PDB entry 2GV5 | X-ray diffraction, 3.00 A resolution | chains A and C of the 3 polymer chains in the assembly

== Chain A ==
Protein: Cell division control protein 31
Organism: Saccharomyces cerevisiae
Reference sequence: P06704 (CDC31_YEAST); residues 1-161 here = UniProt positions 1-161
Sequence (161 residues; each row starts with the number of its first residue):
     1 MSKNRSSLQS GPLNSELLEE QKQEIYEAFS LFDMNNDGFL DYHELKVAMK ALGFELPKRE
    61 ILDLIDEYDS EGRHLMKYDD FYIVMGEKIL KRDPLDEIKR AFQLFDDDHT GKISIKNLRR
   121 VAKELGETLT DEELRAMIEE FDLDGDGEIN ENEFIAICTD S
Unresolved in the structure: 1-12
Construct notes: modified residue (1, 34, 49, 76, 85, 137)
Modified / non-standard residues: Mse1 (selenomethionine); Mse34, Mse49, Mse76, Mse85, Mse137 (selenomethionine; parent Met)
Curated features (UniProtKB/Swiss-Prot):
  - binding site (Ca(2+)): D33, N35, D37, E44, D142, D144, D146, E148, E153
  - modified residue: T130 (Phosphothreonine)
From the paper describing this entry:
  - conformationally variable residues (order/disorder transition): S2 to P12
  - self-association interface (contacts with another copy of this molecule); pairs are residue here / residue on that copy: E139-K58 (backbone contact), E140-H43 (salt bridge), F141-H43 (hydrophobic contact), D142-K58 (backbone contact), L143-L62 (hydrophobic contact)
  - mutagenesis - F141A: abolished growth (citing earlier work)
  - mutagenesis - D142A: decreased growth (citing earlier work)
  - mutagenesis - H43A: decreased growth
  - mutagenesis - H43A/K46A, H43A/K58A: abolished growth

== Chain C ==
Protein: Sfi1p
Organism: Saccharomyces cerevisiae
Notes: fragment: Residues: 643-710
Reference sequence: Q12369 (Q12369_YEAST); residue numbers follow UniProt; this construct covers 643-710
Sequence (73 residues; row label = number of the first residue in the row):
   638 GPLGSKLNDI LHVYEKSKER ELQSQLFNAW RNRFCFYTEE CNIQAISKRN YQLEKMVLKK
   698 FRERLLEIVK SEE
Construct notes: cloning artifact (638-642); modified residue (693)
Modified / non-standard residues: Mse693 (selenomethionine; parent Met)

== Interface between chain A and chain C ==
Pairs across the interface (47; chain A residue first):
  L31(A) - I647(C)  hydrophobic
  L31(A) - Y651(C)  hydrophobic
  F32(A) - L644(C)
  F32(A) - I647(C)  hydrophobic
  Mse34(A) - L644(C)  hydrophobic
  H43(A) - L644(C)
  E44(A) - L644(C)
  V47(A) - L644(C)  hydrophobic
  V47(A) - L648(C)  hydrophobic
  K50(A) - L648(C)
  A51(A) - L648(C)
  A51(A) - Y651(C)
  E97(A) - L659(C)
  A101(A) - L659(C)  hydrophobic
  A101(A) - L663(C)  hydrophobic
  L104(A) - E656(C)
  L104(A) - Q660(C)
  F105(A) - Q660(C)
  F105(A) - W667(C)  hydrophobic
  L118(A) - F664(C)  hydrophobic
  L118(A) - W667(C)  hydrophobic
  R120(A) - Q660(C)  hydrogen bond
  V121(A) - Q660(C)
  V121(A) - F664(C)  hydrophobic
  A122(A) - F664(C)  hydrophobic
  E124(A) - R657(C)  hydrogen bond (backbone-side chain)
  L125(A) - R657(C)
  L125(A) - Q660(C)
  L125(A) - S661(C)
  L125(A) - F664(C)  hydrophobic
  E127(A) - F664(C)
  E127(A) - N665(C)
  E127(A) - R668(C)  salt bridge
  L129(A) - F664(C)  hydrophobic
  L129(A) - R668(C)
  A136(A) - F671(C)
  Mse137(A) - W667(C)  hydrogen bond (backbone-side chain)
  Mse137(A) - F671(C)  hydrophobic
  E140(A) - T675(C)
  F141(A) - W667(C)
  F141(A) - R670(C)
  I149(A) - W667(C)  hydrophobic
  A156(A) - R670(C)  hydrogen bond (backbone-side chain)
  I157(A) - W667(C)  hydrophobic
  I157(A) - R670(C)  hydrogen bond (backbone-side chain)
  C158(A) - L663(C)  hydrophobic
  T159(A) - R670(C)  hydrogen bond (backbone-side chain)
Also at the interface, not in a pair above, chain A (34 interface residues in all): E24, I98, I113, I138, F154
Also at the interface, not in a pair above, chain C (19 interface residues in all): E652, Y674
The authors on this interface:
  - interface residues, chain A: L31(A), F32(A), V47(A), K50(A), A51(A), E97(A), A101(A), F105(A), C158(A)
  - interface residues, chain C: Y651(C)

== Summary ==
The interface between chain A and chain C involves 34 residues on one side and 19 on the other; the contacts
include 6 hydrogen bonds and 1 salt bridge. Polar pairs include E127(A)-R668(C), R120(A)-Q660(C) and
E124(A)-R657(C). From the paper: F141A, H43A/K46A and H43A/K58A of chain A abolish growth; interface residues
L31(A), F32(A) and Y651(C) among others; 5 substitutions were tested in all.
Here chain A is Cell division control protein 31 and chain C is Sfi1p, both from Saccharomyces cerevisiae.
Entry 2GV5 (crystal structure of Sfi1p/Cdc31p complex) was determined by X-ray diffraction together with 2DOQ
from the same study.
